Entry 1EBA (X-ray diffraction, 2.70 A resolution); this record covers chains B and C of the 4 polymer chains in the assembly.

# Chain B
Molecule: Protein (erythropoietin receptor)
Organism: Homo sapiens
Notes: fragment: extracellular domain
UniProt: P19235 (EPOR_HUMAN); residues 10-224 here correspond to UniProt positions 34-248 (UniProt number = residue number + 24)
Chain sequence (215 residues; numbered 10 to 224; the number before each row is that of its first residue):
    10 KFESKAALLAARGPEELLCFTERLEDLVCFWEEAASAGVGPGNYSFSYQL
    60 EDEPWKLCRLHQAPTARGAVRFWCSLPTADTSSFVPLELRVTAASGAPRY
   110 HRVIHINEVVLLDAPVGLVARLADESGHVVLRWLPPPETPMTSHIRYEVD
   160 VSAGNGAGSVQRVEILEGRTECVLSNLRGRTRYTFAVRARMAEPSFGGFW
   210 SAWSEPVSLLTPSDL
Not modelled in the structure: 133-134, 166-167, 221-224
Swiss-Prot annotation at these positions:
  - motif: Trp-209 to Ser-213 (WSXWS motif)
  - site: Phe-93 (Required for ligand binding)
  - glycosylation: Asn-52 (N-linked (GlcNAc...) asparagine)
Cystine bridges: Cys-28/Cys-38, Cys-67/Cys-83

# Chain C
Molecule: Protein (epo mimetics peptide 33)
Chain sequence (20 residues; numbered 1 to 20; the number before each row is that of its first residue):
     1 GGTYSCHFGPLTWVCKPQGG
Not modelled in the structure: 1-2, 19-20
Modified / non-standard residues: Tyr-4 (3,5 dibromotyrosine; DBY)
Cystine bridges: Cys-6/Cys-15

# Chain B / chain C interface
Contacting residue pairs (7; chain B residue first):
  Ser-91(B) / Tyr-4(C)
  Ser-92(B) / Tyr-4(C)
  Phe-93(B) / Tyr-4(C)
  Phe-93(B) / Cys-15(C)
  Val-94(B) / Pro-17(C)
  Pro-203(B) / Thr-12(C)
  Ser-204(B) / Thr-12(C)
Interface residues without a listed pair, chain B (7 interface residues in all): Thr-90
Interface residues without a listed pair, chain C (5 interface residues in all): Leu-11

# Overview
The interface between chain B and chain C involves 7 residues on one side and 5 on the other.
Chain B is Protein (erythropoietin receptor) (Homo sapiens) and chain C is Protein (epo mimetics peptide 33);
the structure, Complex between the extracellular domain of erythropoietin (epo) receptor [ebp] and an inactive
peptide [EMP33] contains ..., was determined by X-ray diffraction.
